Entry 2ZYV (X-ray diffraction, 1.81 A resolution); this record covers chain X.

[Chain X]
Molecule: Tyrosine-ester sulfotransferase
From: Mus musculus
Notes: EC 2.8.2.9
UniProt: Q9R2C2 (Q9R2C2_MOUSE); numbering as in UniProt (aligned over 1-295)
Amino-acid sequence (295 residues; row label = number of the first residue in the row):
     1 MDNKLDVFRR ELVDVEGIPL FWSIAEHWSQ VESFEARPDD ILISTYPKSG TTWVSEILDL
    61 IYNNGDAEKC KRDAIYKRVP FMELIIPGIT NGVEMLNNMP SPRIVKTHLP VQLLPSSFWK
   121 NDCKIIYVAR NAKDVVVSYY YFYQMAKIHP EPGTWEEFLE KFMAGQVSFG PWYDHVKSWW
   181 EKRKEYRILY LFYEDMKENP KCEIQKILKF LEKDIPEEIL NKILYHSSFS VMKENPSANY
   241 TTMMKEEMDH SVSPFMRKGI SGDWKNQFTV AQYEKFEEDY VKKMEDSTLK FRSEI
Disordered / not traced: 1-5, 295
Ligand contacts:
  - P-nitrophenol (NPO), molecule 1: Phe21, Phe81, Lys106, His108, Phe142, Ala146, Ile148, His149, Met248
  - P-nitrophenol (NPO), molecule 2: Tyr76, Phe81, Leu84, Ile86, Ile89, Thr90, Tyr240, Met243, Glu247, Met248
  - 3'-phosphate-adenosine-5'-phosphate sulfate (PPS): Pro47, Lys48, Ser49, Gly50, Thr51, Thr52, Trp53, Lys106, His108, Arg130, Ser138, Phe142, Tyr193, Lys197, Ser227, Ser228, Phe229, Met232, Phe255, Met256, Arg257, Lys258, Gly259

[Overview]
Bound to chain X: 3'-phosphate-adenosine-5'-phosphate sulfate and P-nitrophenol.
Chain X is Tyrosine-ester sulfotransferase (Mus musculus); the structure, Crystal structure of mouse cytosolic
sulfotransferase mSULT1D1 complex with PAPS/PAP and p-nitrophenol, was determined by X-ray diffraction (same
publication as 2ZYT, 2ZYU and 2ZYW).
